8CHE - chains H and L of the 3 polymer chains in the assembly; structure by X-ray diffraction, 1.49 A resolution.

# Chain H
Name: Fab heavy chain
Organism: Homo sapiens
Notes: antibody fragment or engineered binder
Chain sequence (215 residues; numbered 1 to 215; the number before each row is that of its first residue):
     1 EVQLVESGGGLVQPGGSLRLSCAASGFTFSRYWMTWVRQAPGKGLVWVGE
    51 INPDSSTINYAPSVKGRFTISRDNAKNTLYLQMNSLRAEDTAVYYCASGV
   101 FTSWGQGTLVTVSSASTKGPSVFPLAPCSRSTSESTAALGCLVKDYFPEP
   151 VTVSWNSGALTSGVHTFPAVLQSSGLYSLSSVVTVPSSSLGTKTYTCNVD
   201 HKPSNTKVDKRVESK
Unresolved in the structure: 215
Cystine bridges: Cys22-Cys96, Cys141-Cys197

# Chain L
Name: Fab light chain
Organism: Homo sapiens
Notes: antibody fragment or engineered binder
Chain sequence (219 residues; each row starts with the number of its first residue):
     1 DIVMTQTPLSSPVTLGQPASISCRSSQSLVHRQGNTYFHWLQQRPGQPPR
    51 LLIYKVSNRFSGVPDRFSGSGAGTDFTLKISRVEAEDVGVYYCSQSTHVP
   101 YTFGQGTKLEIKRTVAAPSVFIFPPSDEQLKSGTASVVCLLNNFYPREAK
   151 VQWKVDNALQSCNSQESVTEQDSKDSTYSLSSTLTLSKADYEKHKVYACE
   201 VTHQGLSSPVTKSFNRGEC
Cystine bridges: Cys23-Cys93, Cys139-Cys199

# Chain H / chain L interface
Residue-residue contacts (66; chain H residue first):
  Gln39(H) with Gln43(L), hydrogen bond; Tyr92(L), hydrogen bond
  Lys43(H) with Tyr92(L)
  Gly44(H) with Tyr92(L)
  Leu45(H) with Pro49(L), hydrophobic; Tyr92(L), hydrophobic; Phe103(L)
  Trp47(H) with Val99(L), hydrophobic; Pro100(L), hydrophobic; Tyr101(L); Phe103(L)
  Glu50(H) with Tyr101(L), hydrogen bond
  Pro62(H) with Asp1(L); Pro100(L)
  Tyr95(H) with Gln43(L), hydrogen bond; Gln47(L); Pro48(L), hydrophobic
  Val100(H) with Leu51(L); Ser96(L)
  Phe101(H) with Leu51(L); Ser94(L); Phe103(L), hydrophobic
  Thr102(H) with Phe60(L)
  Trp104(H) with Leu41(L), hydrophobic; Pro48(L), hydrophobic; Pro49(L), hydrogen bond (side chain-backbone)
  Gly105(H) with Pro48(L)
  Phe123(H) with Ser126(L); Gln129(L)
  Pro124(H) with Ser126(L); Glu128(L)
  Leu125(H) with Phe123(L); Val138(L), hydrophobic
  Ala126(H) with Phe123(L); Pro124(L)
  Pro127(H) with Ile122(L); Phe123(L)
  Cys128(H) with Phe214(L), hydrophobic; Cys219(L), disulfide
  Glu134(H) with Phe121(L); Lys212(L), salt bridge
  Thr136(H) with Phe121(L)
  Ala138(H) with Phe121(L), hydrophobic; Phe123(L), hydrophobic
  Leu142(H) with Ser136(L)
  Lys144(H) with Gln129(L); Ser136(L)
  His165(H) with Asn142(L); Asn143(L), hydrogen bond; Ser179(L), hydrogen bond
  Phe167(H) with Leu140(L), hydrophobic; Ser167(L); Thr169(L); Ser179(L); Leu180(L); Ser181(L)
  Pro168(H) with Ser167(L), hydrogen bond (backbone-side chain); Val168(L)
  Val170(H) with Gln165(L); Glu166(L); Ser167(L)
  Leu171(H) with Gln165(L), hydrogen bond (backbone-side chain)
  Gln172(H) with Gln165(L)
  Val182(H) with Leu140(L), hydrophobic
  Thr184(H) with Asn142(L), hydrogen bond
  Lys210(H) with Glu128(L), salt bridge
Interface residues without a listed pair, chain H (43 interface residues in all): Val37, Val46, Asn59, Ala61, Gln106, Arg130, Ala137, Leu139, Thr166, Ser180
Interface residues without a listed pair, chain L (45 interface residues in all): His39, Arg50, Gln105, Ser119, Val120, Thr134, Asp172
Disulfides between the chains: Cys128(H)-Cys219(L)

# Summary
The interface between chain H and chain L involves 43 residues on one side and 45 on the other; the contacts
include 1 disulfide bond, 10 hydrogen bonds and 2 salt bridges. Polar contacts include Glu134(H)-Lys212(L),
Lys210(H)-Glu128(L) and Gln39(H)-Gln43(L).
Here chain H is Fab heavy chain and chain L is Fab light chain, both from Homo sapiens. Entry 8CHE (TLT-1
binding Fab of the bispecific antibody HMB-001 in complex with the TLT-1 stalk peptide) was determined by
X-ray diffraction.
